Entry 7TS0 (electron microscopy, 2.80 A resolution); this record covers chains A and B of the 6 polymer chains in the assembly.

# Chain A
Protein: Dominant negative Go alpha subunit
From: Homo sapiens
Chain sequence (353 residues; each row starts with the number of its first residue; note: 1 number in that range is skipped by the numbering (no residue carries it; nothing is unmodelled there)):
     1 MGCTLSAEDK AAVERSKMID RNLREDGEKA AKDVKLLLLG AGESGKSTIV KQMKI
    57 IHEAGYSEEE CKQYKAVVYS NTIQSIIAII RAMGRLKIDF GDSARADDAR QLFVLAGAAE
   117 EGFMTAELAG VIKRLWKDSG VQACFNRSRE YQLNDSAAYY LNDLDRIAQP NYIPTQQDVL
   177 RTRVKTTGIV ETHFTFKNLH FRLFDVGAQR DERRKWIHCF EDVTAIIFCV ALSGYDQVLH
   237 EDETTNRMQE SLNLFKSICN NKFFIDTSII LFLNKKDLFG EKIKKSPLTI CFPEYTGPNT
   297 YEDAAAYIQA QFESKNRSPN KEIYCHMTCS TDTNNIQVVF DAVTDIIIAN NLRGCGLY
Disordered / not traced: 1-2, 57-181, 204-205

# Chain B
Protein: Guanine nucleotide-binding protein G(I)/G(S)/G(T) subunit beta-1
From: Rattus norvegicus
UniProt: P54311 (GBB1_RAT); numbering as in UniProt (aligned over 2-340)
Chain sequence (400 residues; row label = number of the first residue in the row; numbers below 1 keep their minus sign (Met-33 is residue -33)):
   -33 MHHHHHHSSG LVPRGSHMAS HHHHHHHHHH GSLLQSELDQ LRQEAEQLKN QIRDARKACA
    27 DATLSQITNN IDPVGRIQMR TRRTLRGHLA KIYAMHWGTD SRLLVSASQD GKLIIWDSYT
    87 TNKVHAIPLR SSWVMTCAYA PSGNYVACGG LDNICSIYNL KTREGNVRVS RELAGHTGYL
   147 SCCRFLDDNQ IVTSSGDTTC ALWDIETGQQ TTTFTGHTGD VMSLSLAPDT RLFVSGACDA
   207 SAKLWDVREG MCRQTFTGHE SDINAICFFP NGNAFATGSD DATCRLFDLR ADQELMTYSH
   267 DNIICGITSV SFSKSGRLLL AGYDDFNCNV WDALKADRAG VLAGHDNRVS CLGVTDDGMA
   327 VATGSWDSFL KIWNGSSGGG GSGGGGSSGV SGWRLFKKIS
Disordered / not traced: -33 to 2, 344-366
Differences from the reference sequence: expression tag (-33 to 1, 341-366)
Curated features (UniProtKB/Swiss-Prot):
  - modified residue: Ser2 (N-acetylserine), His266 (Phosphohistidine)

# How chain A and chain B interact
Contacting residue pairs (36; chain A residue first):
  Val13(A) - Asn88(B)
  Arg15(A) - Lys89(B)
  Arg15(A) - Val90(B)  hydrogen bond (side chain-backbone)
  Ser16(A) - Asn88(B)
  Ser16(A) - Lys89(B)  hydrogen bond (side chain-backbone)
  Ile19(A) - Lys89(B)
  Ile19(A) - Ala92(B)  hydrophobic
  Asp20(A) - Lys89(B)  salt bridge
  Leu23(A) - Gly53(B)
  Leu23(A) - Leu55(B)
  Leu23(A) - Lys78(B)
  Leu23(A) - Ile80(B)  hydrophobic
  Leu23(A) - Lys89(B)
  Asp26(A) - Lys78(B)  salt bridge
  Gly27(A) - Leu55(B)
  Thr183(A) - Asn119(B)  hydrogen bond (backbone-side chain)
  Gly184(A) - Asp118(B)
  Gly184(A) - Asn119(B)
  Ile185(A) - Trp99(B)  hydrophobic
  Ile185(A) - Leu117(B)
  Phe200(A) - Trp99(B)  hydrophobic
  Arg209(A) - Asp228(B)  salt bridge
  Lys211(A) - Tyr145(B)
  Lys211(A) - Met188(B)
  Lys211(A) - Cys204(B)
  Lys211(A) - Asp228(B)  salt bridge
  Lys211(A) - Asn230(B)  hydrogen bond
  Lys211(A) - Asp246(B)  salt bridge
  Trp212(A) - Leu117(B)  hydrophobic
  His214(A) - Lys57(B)
  His214(A) - Trp332(B)
  Cys215(A) - Tyr59(B)
  Cys215(A) - Trp99(B)
  Phe216(A) - Trp99(B)  hydrophobic
  Glu217(A) - Lys57(B)  salt bridge
  Glu217(A) - Trp332(B)
Also at the interface, not in a pair above, chain A (23 interface residues in all): Ala12, Lys35, Asp218, Phe259
Also at the interface, not in a pair above, chain B (28 interface residues in all): Gln75, His91, Met101, His142, Thr143, Asp186, Arg314

# Overview
23 residues of chain A and 28 residues of chain B are in contact, with 4 hydrogen bonds and 6 salt bridges.
Polar contacts include Asp20(A)-Lys89(B), Asp26(A)-Lys78(B) and Arg209(A)-Asp228(B).
Here chain A is Dominant negative Go alpha subunit (Homo sapiens) and chain B is Guanine nucleotide-binding
protein G(I)/G(S)/G(T) subunit beta-1 (Rattus norvegicus). Entry 7TS0 (Cryo-EM structure of corticotropin
releasing factor receptor 2 bound to Urocortin 1 and coupled with heterotrimeric ...) was determined by
electron microscopy (same publication as 7TRY).
